PDB entry 1B37 | X-ray diffraction, 1.90 A resolution | chain A

[Chain A]
Name: Protein (polyamine oxidase)
Organism: Zea mays
Notes: EC 1.5.3.11; fragment: fad-binding domain
Reference sequence: O64411 (PAO_MAIZE); residues 1-472 here correspond to UniProt positions 29-500 (UniProt number = residue number + 28)
Chain sequence (472 residues; each row starts with the number of its first residue):
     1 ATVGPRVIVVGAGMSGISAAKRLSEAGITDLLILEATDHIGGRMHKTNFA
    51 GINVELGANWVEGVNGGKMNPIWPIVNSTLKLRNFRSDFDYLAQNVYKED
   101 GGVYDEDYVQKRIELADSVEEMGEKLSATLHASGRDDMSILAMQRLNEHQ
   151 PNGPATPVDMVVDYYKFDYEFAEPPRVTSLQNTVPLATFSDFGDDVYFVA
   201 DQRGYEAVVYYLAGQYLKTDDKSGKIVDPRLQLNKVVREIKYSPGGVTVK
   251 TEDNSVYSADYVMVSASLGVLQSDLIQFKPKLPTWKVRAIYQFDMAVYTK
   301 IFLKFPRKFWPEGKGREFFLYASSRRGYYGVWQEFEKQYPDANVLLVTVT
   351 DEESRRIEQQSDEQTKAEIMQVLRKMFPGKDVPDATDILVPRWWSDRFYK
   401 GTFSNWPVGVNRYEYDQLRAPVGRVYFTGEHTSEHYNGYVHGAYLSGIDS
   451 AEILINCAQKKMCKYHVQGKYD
Not modelled in the structure: 1-4, 464-472
UniProt features mapped onto this chain:
  - binding site (FAD): Met14, Ser15, Glu35, Arg43, Asn59, Trp60, Val237, Tyr399, Glu430, Tyr439, Val440
  - binding site (substrate): Glu62, Glu170, Gly438
  - glycosylation: Asn77 (N-linked (GlcNAc...) asparagine)
Cystine bridges: Cys457-Cys463
Covalently attached groups: N-acetylglucosamine (NAG) linked to Asn77
Residues lining bound ligands: FAD (flavin-adenine dinucleotide): Val10, Gly11, Ala12, Gly13, Met14, Ser15, Gly16, Leu34, Glu35, Ala36, Thr37, Gly41, Gly42, Arg43, Met44, Leu56, Gly57, Ala58, Asn59, Trp60, Glu62, Tyr205, Lys235, Val236, Val237, Ser265, Ala266, Val270, Leu275, Ile276, Tyr298, Lys300, Trp393, Phe398, Tyr399, Thr402, Phe403, Gly429, Glu430, Gly438, Tyr439, Val440, His441, Ala443

[Overview]
Ligands of chain A: flavin-adenine dinucleotide. Covalently linked N-acetylglucosamine: at Asn77. From
UniProt: 11 FAD-binding residues and 3 substrate-binding residues.
Chain A is Protein (polyamine oxidase) (Zea mays); the structure, A 30 angstrom U-shaped catalytic tunnel in
the crystal structure of polyamine oxidase, was determined by X-ray diffraction, deposited together with 1B5Q.
